PDB entry 8ONZ | electron microscopy, 2.94 A resolution | chains 1 and A of the 8 polymer chains in the assembly

Chain 1:
Molecule: 28S rRNA
From: Thermochaetoides thermophila DSM 1495
Sequence (3337 nucleotides; each row starts with the number of its first residue):
     1 AGGUUGACCU CGGAUCAGGU AGGAGGACCC GCUGAACUUA AGCAUAUCAA UAAGCGGAGG
    61 AAAAGAAACC AACAGGGAUU GCCCUAGUAA CGGCGAGUGA AGCGGCAACA GCUCAAAUUU
   121 GAAAGCUGGC UUCGGCCCGC GUUGUAAUUU GGAGAGGAUG CUUUGGGCGA GGCUCCUUCU
   181 GAGUUCCCUG GAACGGGACG CCACAGAGGG UGAGAGCCCC GUAUAGUUGG AAGCCAAGCC
   241 UGUGUAAAGC UCCUUCGACG AGUCGAGUAG UUUGGGAAUG CUGCUCAAAA UGGGAGGUAA
   301 AUUUCUUCUA AAGCUAAAUA CCGGCCAGAG ACCGAUAGCG CACAAGUAGA GUGAUCGAAA
   361 GAUGAAAAGC ACUUUGAAAA GAGGGUUAAA UAGCACGUGA AAUUGUUGAA AGGGAAGCGC
   421 UUGUGACCAG ACUUGCGCCC GGCGGAUCAU CCGGUGUUCU CACCGGUGCA CUCCGCCGGG
   481 CUCAGGCCAG CAUCGGUUCU GGCGGGGGGA UAAAGGCCCA GGGAAUGUGG CUCCUCCGGG
   541 AGUGUUAUAG CCCUGGGUGU AAUACCCUCG CCGGGACCGA GGACCGCGCU CUGCAAGGAU
   601 GCUGGCGUAA UGGUCACCAG CGACCCGUCU UGAAACACGG ACCAAGGAGU CAAGGUUUUG
   661 CGCGAGUGUU UGGGUGUAAA ACCCGCACGC GUAAUGAAAG UGAACGUAGG UGAGAGCUUC
   721 GGCGCAUCAU CGACCGAUCC UGAUGUAUUC GGAUGGAUUU GAGUAGGAGC GUUAAGCCUU
   781 GGACCCGAAA GAUGGUGAAC UAUGCUUGGA UAGGGUGAAG CCAGAGGAAA CUCUGGUGGA
   841 GGCUCGCAGC GGUUCUGACG UGCAAAUCGA UCGUCAAAUC UGAGCAUGGG GGCGAAAGAC
   901 UAAUCGAACC AUCUAGUAGC UGGUUACCGC CGAAGUUUCC CUCAGGAUAG CAGUGUCGAC
   961 CUUCAGUUUU AUGAGGUAAA GCGAAUGAUU AGGGACUCGG GGGCGAUUUU UAGCCUUCAU
  1021 CCAUUCUCAA ACUUUAAAUA UGUAAGAAGC CCUUGUUACU UAACUGAACG UGGGCAUUCG
  1081 AAUGUAUCGA CACUAGUGGG CCAUUUUUGG UAAGCAGAAC UGGCGAUGCG GGAUGAACCG
  1141 AACGCGGGGU UAAGGUGCCG GAGUGGACGC UCAUCAGACA CCACAAAAGG CGUUAGUACA
  1201 UCUUGACAGC AGGACGGUGG CCAUGGAAGU CGGAAUCCGC UAAGGACUGU GUAACAACUC
  1261 ACCUGCCGAA UGUACUAGCC CUGAAAAUGG AUGGCGCUCA AGCGUCCCAC CCAUACCCCG
  1321 CCCUCAGGGU AGAAACGAUG CCCUGAGGAG UAGGCGGCCG UGGAGGUCAG UGACGAAGCC
  1381 UAGGGCGUGA GCCCGGGUCG AACGGCCUCU AGUGCAGAUC UUGGUGGUAG UAGCAAAUAC
  1441 UUCAAUGAGA ACUUGAAGGA CCGAAGUGGG GAAAGGUUCC AUGUGAACAG CGGUUGGACA
  1501 UGGGUUAGUC GAUCCUAAGC CAUAGGGAAG UUCCGUUUCA AAGGGGCACU CGUGCCCCGU
  1561 GUGGCGAAAG GGAAGCCGGU UAAUAUUCCG GCACCUGGAU GUGGGUUUUG CGCGGCAACG
  1621 CAACUGAACG CGGAGACGAC GGCGGGGGCC CCGGGCAGAG UUCUCUUUUC UUCUUAACGG
  1681 UCUAUCACCC UGGAAACAGU UUGUCUGGAG AUAGGGUUUA AUGGCCGGAA GAGCCCGACA
  1741 CUUCUGUCGG GUCCGGUGCG CUCUCGACGU CCCUUGAAAA UCCGCGGGAG GGAAUAAUUC
  1801 UCACGCCAGG UCGUACUCAU AACCGCAGCA GGUCCCCAAG GUGAACAGCC UCUGGUUGAU
  1861 AGAACAAUGU AGAUAAGGGA AGUCGGCAAA AUAGAUCCGU AACUUCGGGA AAAGGAUUGG
  1921 CUCUAAGGGU UGGGCACGUU GGGCUUUGGG CGGACGCCCU GGGAGCAGAG GGCCUCUAGC
  1981 CGGGCAACCG GCCGGCGGCC CUCAGCACCC GGGGUUGAAG CCCUUAGCAG GCUUCGGCCG
  2041 UCCGGCGUGC GGUUAACAAC CAACUUAGAA CUGGUACGGA CAGGGGGAAU CUGACUGUCU
  2101 AAUUAAAACA UAGCAUUGCG AUGGCCAGAA AGUGGUGUUG ACGCAAUGUG AUUUCUGCCC
  2161 AGUGCUCUGA AUGUCAAAGU GAAGAAAUUC AACCAAGCGC GGGUAAACGG CGGGAGUAAC
  2221 UAUGACUCUC UUAAGGUAGC CAAAUGCCUC GUCAUCUAAU UAGUGACGCG CAUGAAUGGA
  2281 UUAACGAGAU UCCCACUGUC CCUAUCUACU AUCUAGCGAA ACCACAGCCA AGGGAACGGG
  2341 CUUGGCAAAA UCAGCGGGGA AAGAAGACCC UGUUGAGCUU GACUCUAGUU UGACAUUGUG
  2401 AAAAGACAUA GGAGGUGUAG AAUAGGUGGG AGCUUCGGCG CCAGUGAAAU ACCACUACUC
  2461 CUAUUGUUUU UUUACUUAUU CAAUGAAGCG GGGCUGGACU UGCGUCCAAC UUCUGGAGUU
  2521 AAGGUCCUUC GCGGGCCGAC CCGGGUUGAA GACAUUGUCA GGUGGGGAGU UUGGCUGGGG
  2581 CGGCACAUCU GUUAAACCAU AACGCAGGUG UCCUAAGGGG GGCUCAUGGA GAACAGAAAU
  2641 CUCCAGUAGA ACAAAAGGGU AAAAGUCCCC UUGAUUUUGA UUUUCAGUGU GAAUACAAAC
  2701 CAUGAAAGUG UGGCCUAUCG AUCCUUUAGU CCCUCGAAAU UUGAGGCUAG AGGUGCCAGA
  2761 AAAGUUACCA CAGGGAUAAC UGGCUUGUGG CGGCCAAGCG UUCAUAGCGA CGUCGCUUUU
  2821 UGAUCCUUCG AUGUCGGCUC UUCCUAUCAU ACCGAAGCAG AAUUCGGUAA GCGUUGGAUU
  2881 GUUCACCCAC UAAUAGGGAA CGUGAGCUGG GUUUAGACCG UCGUGAGACA GGUUAGUUUU
  2941 ACCCUACUGA UGAACUCGUC GCAAUGGUAA UUCAGCUUAG UACGAGAGGA ACCGCUGAUU
  3001 CAGAUAAUUG GUUUUUGCGG UUGUCCGACC GGGCAGUGCC GCGAAGCUAC CAUCUGCUGG
  3061 AUAAUGGCUG AACGCCUCUA AGUCAGAAUC CAUGCCAGAA CGCGACGAUA CUACCCGCAC
  3121 GUUGUAGACG UAUAAGAAUA GGCUCCGGCC UCGUAUCCUA GCAGGCGAUU CCUCCGCCGG
  3181 CCUCGAAGUG GCCGUCGGUA AUUCGCGUAU UGCAAUUUAG ACACGCGCGG GAUCAAAUCC
  3241 UUUGCAGACG ACUUAGAUGU GCGAAAGGGU CCUGUAAGCA GUAGAGUAGC CUUGUUGUUA
  3301 CGAUCUGCUG AGGGUAAGCC CUCCUUCGCC UAGAUUU
Disordered / not traced: 1-361, 397-1439, 1459-1476, 1507-1574, 1595-1724, 1754-1924, 1953-1954, 2016-2018, 2067-3337

Chain A:
Name: Methionine aminopeptidase 2
From: Thermochaetoides thermophila DSM 1495
UniProt: G0SEA9 (G0SEA9_CHATD); residue numbers follow UniProt; this construct covers 1-444
Amino-acid sequence (444 residues; row label = number of the first residue in the row):
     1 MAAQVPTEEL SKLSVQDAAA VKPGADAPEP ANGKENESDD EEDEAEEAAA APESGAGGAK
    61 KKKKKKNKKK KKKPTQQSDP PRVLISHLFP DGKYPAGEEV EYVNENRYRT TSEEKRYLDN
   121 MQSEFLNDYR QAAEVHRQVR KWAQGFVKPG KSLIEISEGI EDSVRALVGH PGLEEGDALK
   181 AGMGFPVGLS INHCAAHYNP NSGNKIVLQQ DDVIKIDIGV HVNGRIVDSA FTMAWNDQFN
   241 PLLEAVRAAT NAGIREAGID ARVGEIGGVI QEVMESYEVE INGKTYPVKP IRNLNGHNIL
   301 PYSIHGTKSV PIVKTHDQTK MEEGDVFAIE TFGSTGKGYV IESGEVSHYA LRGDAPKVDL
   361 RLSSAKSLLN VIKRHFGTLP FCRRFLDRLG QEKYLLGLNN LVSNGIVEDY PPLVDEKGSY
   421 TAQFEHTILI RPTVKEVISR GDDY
Disordered / not traced: 1-59
Reported in the primary citation:
  - conformationally variable residues (domain motion): Leu396

Chain 1 / chain A interface:
Pairs across the interface (22):
  U373(1) - His316(A)  sugar contact
  A1582(1) - Arg361(A)  salt bridge to the phosphate
  U1742(1) - Arg374(A)  hydrogen bond to the base
  U1743(1) - Asn370(A)  hydrogen bond to the base
  U1743(1) - Arg374(A)  hydrogen bond to the base
  C1744(1) - Ser367(A)  hydrogen bond to the sugar
  C1973(1) - Lys64(A)  salt bridge to the phosphate
  C1974(1) - Lys64(A)  salt bridge to the phosphate
  C1974(1) - Lys66(A)  hydrogen bond to the phosphate
  U1975(1) - Lys66(A)  salt bridge to the phosphate
  C1976(1) - Lys68(A)  salt bridge to the phosphate
  U1977(1) - Lys71(A)  salt bridge to the phosphate
  A1987(1) - Lys72(A)  phosphate contact
  C1988(1) - Lys69(A)  phosphate contact
  C1989(1) - Asn67(A)  phosphate contact
  G1990(1) - Asn67(A)  hydrogen bond to the phosphate
  G1991(1) - Lys65(A)  hydrogen bond to the base
  C1992(1) - Lys62(A)  phosphate contact
  C1992(1) - Lys63(A)  phosphate contact
  C1992(1) - Lys65(A)  base contact
  C1993(1) - Lys61(A)  phosphate contact
  C1993(1) - Lys65(A)  base contact
Other interface residues (no listed pair), chain 1 (21 interface residues in all): C372, U374, G1971, A1986
Other interface residues (no listed pair), chain A (20 interface residues in all): Lys60, Lys70, Gln318, Lys366
From the paper, about this interface:
  - pairs named by the authors: Arg361(A)-A1582(1) (pi stacking)
  - interface residues, chain A: His316(A), Arg361(A)

In short:
Chain 1 and chain A form an interface of 21 and 20 residues respectively, with 7 hydrogen bonds and 6 salt
bridges. Among the polar pairs are U1742(1)-Arg374(A), U1743(1)-Asn370(A) and U1743(1)-Arg374(A). The paper
describes pi stacking between Arg361(A) and A1582(1). From the paper: interface residues His316(A) and
Arg361(A); conformational variability at Leu396(A).
Here chain 1 is 28S rRNA and chain A is Methionine aminopeptidase 2, both from Thermochaetoides thermophila
DSM 1495. Entry 8ONZ (Chaetomium thermophilum Methionine Aminopeptidase 2 at the 80S ribosome) was determined
by electron microscopy, deposited together with 8ONX.
